Entry 5E4D (X-ray diffraction, 1.85 A resolution); this record covers chains A and B.

[Chain A (and B)]
Molecule: Hydroxynitrile lyase
Organism: Davallia tyermannii
Notes: chain B of this document is another copy of the same molecule, construct and numbering; everything in this record applies to it too
Chain sequence (209 residues; numbered -24 to 184; the number before each row is that of its first residue; numbers below 1 keep their minus sign (Met-24 is residue -24)):
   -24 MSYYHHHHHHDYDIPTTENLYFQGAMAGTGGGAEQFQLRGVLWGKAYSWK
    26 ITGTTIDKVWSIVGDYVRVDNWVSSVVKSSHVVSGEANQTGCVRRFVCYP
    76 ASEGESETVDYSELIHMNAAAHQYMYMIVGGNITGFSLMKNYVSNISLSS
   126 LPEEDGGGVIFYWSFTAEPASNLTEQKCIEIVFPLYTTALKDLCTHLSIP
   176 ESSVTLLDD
Not modelled in the structure: -24 to 8, 184 (chain B: -24 to 8)
Residues lining bound ligands:
  - benzoic acid (BEZ), molecule 1: Leu17, Met100, Met102, Val118, Thr141
  - benzoic acid (BEZ), molecule 2: Val44, Val48, Val51, Val52, Arg69, Phe71, Asp85, Tyr101, Ile103, Ile108, Phe111, Tyr117, Trp138, Leu160, Tyr161
From the paper describing this entry:
  - binding site for benzoic acid: Val44, Val48, Val51, Val52, Phe71, Cys73, Tyr101, Ile108, Phe111, Tyr117, Trp138, Leu160
  - catalytic residues: Arg69, Asp85 (proposed by the authors, not directly observed)

[How chain A and chain B interact]
Pairs across the interface - 77 pairs, chain A then chain B:
  Glu9(A) with Arg70(B), salt bridge; Val84(B); Tyr86(B), hydrogen bond
  Gln10(A) with Tyr86(B); Gly105(B)
  Phe11(A) with Tyr86(B), hydrophobic; Val104(B)
  Gln12(A) with Val104(B), hydrogen bond (backbone-backbone)
  Leu13(A) with Val68(B), hydrophobic; Glu88(B)
  Arg14(A) with Glu88(B), hydrogen bond (backbone-side chain); Met102(B); Val104(B); Asn116(B)
  Gly15(A) with Ile90(B)
  Val16(A) with Thr65(B); Gly66(B); Ile90(B)
  Leu17(A) with Ile90(B), hydrogen bond (backbone-backbone); His91(B), hydrogen bond (backbone-side chain); Met100(B), hydrophobic
  Trp18(A) with His91(B)
  Gly19(A) with His91(B), hydrogen bond (backbone-side chain)
  Lys20(A) with Gln98(B)
  Ala21(A) with Gln98(B), hydrogen bond (backbone-side chain); Ser122(B)
  Ser23(A) with Ser124(B)
  Lys25(A) with Asp130(B), salt bridge
  Ile31(A) with Asp184(B)
  Ser59(A) with Phe11(B)
  Thr65(A) with Val16(B)
  Gly66(A) with Val16(B)
  Val68(A) with Phe11(B), hydrophobic; Leu13(B), hydrophobic
  Arg70(A) with Glu9(B), salt bridge
  Val84(A) with Glu9(B)
  Tyr86(A) with Glu9(B), hydrogen bond; Gln10(B); Phe11(B), hydrophobic
  Glu88(A) with Leu13(B); Arg14(B), hydrogen bond (side chain-backbone)
  Ile90(A) with Arg14(B); Gly15(B); Val16(B); Leu17(B), hydrogen bond (backbone-backbone)
  His91(A) with Leu17(B), hydrogen bond (side chain-backbone); Trp18(B); Gly19(B), hydrogen bond (side chain-backbone); Glu150(B), salt bridge
  Ala95(A) with Asp184(B)
  Ala96(A) with Asp184(B)
  His97(A) with Asp184(B), hydrogen bond (side chain-backbone)
  Gln98(A) with Lys20(B); Ala21(B), hydrogen bond (side chain-backbone)
  Met100(A) with Leu17(B), hydrophobic; Thr141(B)
  Met102(A) with Arg14(B)
  Val104(A) with Phe11(B); Gln12(B), hydrogen bond (backbone-backbone)
  Gly105(A) with Gln10(B)
  Ser122(A) with Tyr137(B)
  Leu123(A) with Asp184(B)
  Ser124(A) with Ser23(B); Leu182(B); Asp183(B)
  Ser125(A) with Leu182(B); Asp183(B), hydrogen bond (backbone-backbone)
  Asp130(A) with Lys25(B), salt bridge
  Tyr137(A) with Ser122(B), hydrogen bond; Tyr137(B)
  Thr141(A) with Met100(B)
  Glu150(A) with His91(B), salt bridge
  Leu182(A) with Ser124(B); Ser125(B)
  Asp183(A) with Ile31(B); Ser124(B); Ser125(B), hydrogen bond (side chain-backbone)
Also at the interface, not in a pair above, chain A (51 interface residues in all): Val58, Leu89, Asn93, Gly106, Leu126, Pro127, Ile135
Also at the interface, not in a pair above, chain B (51 interface residues in all): Val58, Ser59, Leu89, Asn93, Ala96, Gly106, Leu123, Leu126, Pro127, Ile135

[Summary]
The chain A/chain B interface involves 51 residues from each chain, with 18 hydrogen bonds and 6 salt bridges.
Polar pairs include Glu9(A)-Arg70(B), Lys25(A)-Asp130(B) and His91(A)-Glu150(B). Chain A binds benzoic acid.
From the paper: catalytic residues Arg69(A) and Asp85(A); a binding site for benzoic acid at Val44(A),
Val48(A) and Val51(A) among others.
Chain A and chain B are both Hydroxynitrile lyase (Davallia tyermannii); the structure, Hydroxynitrile lyase
from the fern Davallia tyermanii in complex with benzoic acid, was determined by X-ray diffraction (same
publication as 5E46 and 5E4M).
